7Q5B - chains R and B of the 13 polymer chains in the assembly; structure by electron microscopy, 3.98 A resolution.

== Chain R ==
Molecule: 56-nt DNA strand
Sequence (56 nucleotides; row label = number of the first residue in the row; numbers below 1 keep their minus sign (DG-27 is residue -27)):
   -27 GAGCCCGTAA TACAACAGAT TTTTTCTCTT AGTTTTAAAT TTTTATATTT CGTCGA

== Chain B ==
Molecule: Transposon Ty3-G Gag-Pol polyprotein
Source organism: Saccharomyces cerevisiae S288C
UniProtKB: Q99315 (YG31B_YEAST); residues -1010 to 536 here correspond to UniProt positions 1-1547 (UniProt number = residue number + 1011)
Chain sequence (1547 residues; numbered -1010 to 536; the number before each row is that of its first residue; numbers below 1 keep their minus sign (Met-1010 is residue -1010)):
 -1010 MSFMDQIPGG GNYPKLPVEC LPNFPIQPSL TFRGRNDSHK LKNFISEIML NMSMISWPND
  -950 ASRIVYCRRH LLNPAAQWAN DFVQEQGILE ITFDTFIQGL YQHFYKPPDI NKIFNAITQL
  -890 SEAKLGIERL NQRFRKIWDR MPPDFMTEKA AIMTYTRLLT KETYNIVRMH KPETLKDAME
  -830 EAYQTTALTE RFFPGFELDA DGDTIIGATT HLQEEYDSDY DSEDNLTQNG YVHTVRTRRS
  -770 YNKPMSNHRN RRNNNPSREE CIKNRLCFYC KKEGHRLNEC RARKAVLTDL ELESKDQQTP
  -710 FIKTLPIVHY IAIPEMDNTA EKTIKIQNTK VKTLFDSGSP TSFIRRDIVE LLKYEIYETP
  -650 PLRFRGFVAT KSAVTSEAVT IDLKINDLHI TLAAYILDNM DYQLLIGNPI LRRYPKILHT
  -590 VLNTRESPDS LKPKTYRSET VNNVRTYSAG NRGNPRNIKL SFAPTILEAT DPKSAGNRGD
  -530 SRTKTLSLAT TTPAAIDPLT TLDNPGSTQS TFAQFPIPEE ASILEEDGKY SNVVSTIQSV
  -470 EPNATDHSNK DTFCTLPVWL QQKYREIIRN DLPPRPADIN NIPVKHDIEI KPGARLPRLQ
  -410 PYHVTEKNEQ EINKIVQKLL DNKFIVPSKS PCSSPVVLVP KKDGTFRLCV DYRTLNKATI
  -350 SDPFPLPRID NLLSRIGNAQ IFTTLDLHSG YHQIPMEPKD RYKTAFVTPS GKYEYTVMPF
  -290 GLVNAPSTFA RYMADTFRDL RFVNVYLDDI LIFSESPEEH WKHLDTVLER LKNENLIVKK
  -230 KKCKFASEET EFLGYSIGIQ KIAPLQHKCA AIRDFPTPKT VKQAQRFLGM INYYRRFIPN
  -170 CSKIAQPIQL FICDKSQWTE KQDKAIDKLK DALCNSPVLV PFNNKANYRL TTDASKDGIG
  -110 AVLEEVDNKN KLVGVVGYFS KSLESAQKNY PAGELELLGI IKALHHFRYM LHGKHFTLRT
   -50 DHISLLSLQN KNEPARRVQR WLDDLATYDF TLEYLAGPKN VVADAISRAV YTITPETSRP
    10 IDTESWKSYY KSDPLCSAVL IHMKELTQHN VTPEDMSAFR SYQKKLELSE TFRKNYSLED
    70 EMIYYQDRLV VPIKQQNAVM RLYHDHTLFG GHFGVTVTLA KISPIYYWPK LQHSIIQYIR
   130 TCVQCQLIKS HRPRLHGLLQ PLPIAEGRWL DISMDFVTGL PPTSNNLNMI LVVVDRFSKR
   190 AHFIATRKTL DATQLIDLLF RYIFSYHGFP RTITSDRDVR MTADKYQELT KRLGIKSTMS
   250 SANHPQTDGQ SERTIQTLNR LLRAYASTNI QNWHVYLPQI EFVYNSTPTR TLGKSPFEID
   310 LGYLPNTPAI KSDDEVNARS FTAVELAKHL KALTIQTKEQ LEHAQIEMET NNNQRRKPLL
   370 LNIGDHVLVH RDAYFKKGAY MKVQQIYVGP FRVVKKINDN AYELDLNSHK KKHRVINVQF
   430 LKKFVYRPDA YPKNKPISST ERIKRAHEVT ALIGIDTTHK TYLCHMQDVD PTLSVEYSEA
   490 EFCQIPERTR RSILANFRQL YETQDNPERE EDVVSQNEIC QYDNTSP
Not modelled in the structure: -1010 to 16, 385-388, 438-439, 505-536
Cystine bridges: Cys131-Cys134
Swiss-Prot annotation at these positions:
  - zinc finger: Arg-746 to Ala-729 (CCHC-type)
  - region: His95 to Cys134 (Integrase-type zinc finger-like)
  - active site: Asp-675 (For protease activity)
  - binding site (Mg(2+)): Asp-325, Asp-263, Asp-262, Asp-118, Glu-75, Asp-50, Asp164, Asp225
  - site (Cleavage): Gly-804, Ala-803, His-778, Thr-777, His-702, Tyr-701, Asn-569, Asn-568, Ser-476, Thr-475, Tyr0, Thr1, Ser26, Ala27
  - modified residue: Ser-1009 (N-acetylserine)

== Chain R / chain B interface ==
Residue-residue contacts - 19 pairs, chain R then chain B:
  DT-17(R) - Arg299(B)  base contact
  DA-13(R) - Arg262(B)  base contact
  DA-13(R) - Gln265(B)  phosphate contact
  DC-12(R) - Val166(B)  phosphate contact
  DC-12(R) - Glu261(B)  base contact
  DC-12(R) - Ile264(B)  sugar contact
  DC-12(R) - Gln265(B)  phosphate contact
  DC-12(R) - Asn268(B)  sugar contact
  DA-11(R) - Arg143(B)  base contact
  DA-11(R) - Val166(B)  phosphate contact
  DA-11(R) - Pro254(B)  phosphate contact
  DA-11(R) - Gln255(B)  base contact
  DA-11(R) - Glu261(B)  sugar contact
  DG-10(R) - Thr167(B)  sugar contact
  DG-10(R) - Glu261(B)  phosphate contact
  DA-9(R) - Val166(B)  phosphate contact
  DA-9(R) - Thr167(B)  hydrogen bond to the phosphate
  DA-9(R) - Gly168(B)  phosphate contact
  DT-8(R) - Gly168(B)  phosphate contact
Also at the interface, not in a pair above, chain R (8 interface residues in all): DA-16
Also at the interface, not in a pair above, chain B (17 interface residues in all): Asp164, Phe165, Leu169, Asp225, Gly258

== In short ==
8 residues of chain R face 17 of chain B across their interface, with 1 hydrogen bond. Its one hydrogen-bonded
contact is DA-9(R)-Thr167(B). UniProt lists active-site residue Asp-675(B) and 8 Mg2+-binding residues on
chain B.
Chain R is a 56-nt DNA strand and chain B is Transposon Ty3-G Gag-Pol polyprotein (Saccharomyces cerevisiae
S288C); the structure, Cryo-EM structure of Ty3 retrotransposon targeting a TFIIIB-bound tRNA gene, was
determined by electron microscopy.
